Entry 8ZJF (electron microscopy, 2.70 A resolution); this record covers chains B and A.

Chain B:
Name: Integrin beta-7
From: Homo sapiens
Reference sequence: P26010 (ITB7_HUMAN); residues 2-798 here = UniProt positions 2-798
Chain sequence (826 residues; numbered 2 to 827; the number before each row is that of its first residue):
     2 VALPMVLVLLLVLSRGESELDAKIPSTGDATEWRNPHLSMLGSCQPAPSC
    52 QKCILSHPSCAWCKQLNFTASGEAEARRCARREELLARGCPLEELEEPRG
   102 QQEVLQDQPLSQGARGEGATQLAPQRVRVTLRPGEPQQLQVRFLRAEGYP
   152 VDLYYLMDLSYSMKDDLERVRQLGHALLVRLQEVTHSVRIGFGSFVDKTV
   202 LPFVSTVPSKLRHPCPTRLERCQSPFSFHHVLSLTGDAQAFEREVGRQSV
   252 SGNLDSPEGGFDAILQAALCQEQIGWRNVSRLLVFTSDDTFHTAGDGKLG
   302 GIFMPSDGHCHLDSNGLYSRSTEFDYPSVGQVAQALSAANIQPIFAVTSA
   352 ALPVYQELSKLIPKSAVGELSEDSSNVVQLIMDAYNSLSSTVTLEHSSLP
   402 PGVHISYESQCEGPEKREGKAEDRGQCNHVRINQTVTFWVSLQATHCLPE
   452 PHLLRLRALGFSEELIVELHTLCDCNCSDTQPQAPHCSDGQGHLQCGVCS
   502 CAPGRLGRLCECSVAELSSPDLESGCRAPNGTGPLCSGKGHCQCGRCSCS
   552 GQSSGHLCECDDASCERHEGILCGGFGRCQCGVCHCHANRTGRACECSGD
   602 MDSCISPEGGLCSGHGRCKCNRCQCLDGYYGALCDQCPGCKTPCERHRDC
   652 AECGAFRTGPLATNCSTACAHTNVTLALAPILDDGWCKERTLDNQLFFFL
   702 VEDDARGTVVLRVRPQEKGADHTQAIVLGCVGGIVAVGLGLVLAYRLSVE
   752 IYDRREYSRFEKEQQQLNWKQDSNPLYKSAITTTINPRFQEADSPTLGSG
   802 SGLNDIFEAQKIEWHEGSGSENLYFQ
Unresolved in the structure: 2-43, 528-533, 560-827
Sequence notes: expression tag (799-827)
Cystine bridges: Cys45-Cys61, Cys54-Cys80, Cys64-Cys91, Cys216-Cys223, Cys271-Cys311, Cys412-Cys428, Cys448-Cys474, Cys488-Cys500, Cys527-Cys543, Cys537-Cys548, Cys550-Cys559
Ion coordination: Mg2+ near Ser161 (its only coordinating residue here); Ca2+ site 1: Ser163, Asp166, Asp167, Glu373; Ca2+ site 2: Asp198, Asp256, Pro258
Swiss-Prot annotation at these positions:
  - binding site (Mg(2+)): Ser161, Ser163, Glu259
  - binding site (Ca(2+)): Ser163, Asp166, Asp167, Asp198, Asn254, Asp256, Pro258, Glu259, Asp289, Glu373
  - modified residue: Tyr778 (Phosphotyrosine)
  - glycosylation (N-linked (GlcNAc...) asparagine): Asn68, Asn279, Asn434, Asn477, Asn531, Asn590, Asn665, Asn674

Chain A:
Name: Integrin alpha-E
From: Homo sapiens
Reference sequence: P38570 (ITAE_HUMAN); residue numbers follow UniProt; this construct covers 2-1179
Chain sequence (1198 residues; numbered 2 to 1199; the number before each row is that of its first residue):
     2 WLFHTLLCIASLALLAAFNVDVARPWLTPKGGAPFVLSSLLHQDPSTNQT
    52 WLLVTSPRTKRTPGPLHRCSLVQDEILCHPVEHVPIPKGRHRGVTVVRSH
   102 HGVLICIQVLVRRPHSLSSELTGTCSLLGPDLRPQAQANFFDLENLLDPD
   152 ARVDTGDCYSNKEGGGEDDVNTARQRRALEKEEEEDKEEEEDEEEEEAGT
   202 EIAIILDGSGSIDPPDFQRAKDFISNMMRNFYEKCFECNFALVQYGGVIQ
   252 TEFDLRDSQDVMASLARVQNITQVGSVTKTASAMQHVLDSIFTSSHGSRR
   302 KASKVMVVLTDGGIFEDPLNLTTVINSPKMQGVERFAIGVGEEFKSARTA
   352 RELNLIASDPDETHAFKVTNYMALDGLLSKLRYNIISMEGTVGDALHYQL
   402 AQIGFSAQILDERQVLLGAVGAFDWSGGALLYDTRSRRGRFLNQTAAAAA
   452 DAEAAQYSYLGYAVAVLHKTCSLSYIAGAPRYKHHGAVFELQKEGREASF
   502 LPVLEGEQMGSYFGSELCPVDIDMDGSTDFLLVAAPFYHVHGEEGRVYVY
   552 RLSEQDGSFSLARILSGHPGFTNARFGFAMAAMGDLSQDKLTDVAIGAPL
   602 EGFGADDGASFGSVYIYNGHWDGLSASPSQRIRASTVAPGLQYFGMSMAG
   652 GFDISGDGLADITVGTLGQAVVFRSRPVVRLKVSMAFTPSALPIGFNGVV
   702 NVRLCFEISSVTTASESGLREALLNFTLDVDVGKQRRRLQCSDVRSCLGC
   752 LREWSSGSQLCEDLLLMPTEGELCEEDCFSNASVKVSYQLQTPEGQTDHP
   802 QPILDRYTEPFAIFQLPYEKACKNKLFCVAELQLATTVSQQELVVGLTKE
   852 LTLNINLTNSGEDSYMTSMALNYPRNLQLKRMQKPPSPNIQCDDPQPVAS
   902 VLIMNCRIGHPVLKRSSAHVSVVWQLEENAFPNRTADITVTVTNSNERRS
   952 LANETHTLQFRHGFVAVLSKPSIMYVNTGQGLSHHKEFLFHVHGENLFGA
  1002 EYQLQICVPTKLRGLQVVAVKKLTRTQASTVCTWSQERACAYSSVQHVEE
  1052 WHSVSCVIASDKENVTVAAEISWDHSEELLKDVTELQILGEISFNKSLYE
  1102 GLNAENHRTKITVVFLKDEKYHSLPIIIKGSVGGLLVLIVILVILFKCGF
  1152 FKRKYQQLNLESIRKAQLKSENLLEEENLELEVLFQGPGSDYKDDDDK
Unresolved in the structure: 2-18, 159-195, 965-1199
Sequence notes: expression tag (1180-1199)
Cystine bridges: Cys70-Cys79, Cys107-Cys126, Cys236-Cys239, Cys706-Cys762, Cys742-Cys748, Cys775-Cys779, Cys823-Cys829, Cys893-Cys907
Glycans and other covalent adducts: glycan linked to Asn444
Swiss-Prot annotation at these positions:
  - motif: Gly1150 to Arg1154 (GFFKR motif)
  - binding site (Ca(2+)): Asp522, Asp524, Asp526, Asp530, Asp586, Ser588, Asp590, Asp594, Asp654, Ser656, Asp658, Asp662
  - glycosylation (N-linked (GlcNAc...) asparagine): Asn49, Asn271, Asn321, Asn444, Asn726, Asn782, Asn857, Asn934, Asn954, Asn1065, Asn1096

Chain B / chain A interface:
Residue-residue contacts (91; chain B residue first):
  Val201(B) - Arg91(A)
  Leu202(B) - Leu111(A)  hydrophobic
  Leu202(B) - Ser120(A)
  Pro203(B) - Trp426(A)  hydrophobic
  Thr207(B) - Arg113(A)  hydrogen bond
  Thr207(B) - Glu196(A)
  Val208(B) - Arg113(A)
  Val208(B) - Leu118(A)
  Pro209(B) - Glu196(A)
  Pro209(B) - Glu198(A)
  Ser210(B) - Leu118(A)
  Ser210(B) - Glu198(A)
  Ser210(B) - Phe237(A)
  Lys211(B) - Phe237(A)
  Arg213(B) - Glu198(A)  salt bridge
  Arg213(B) - Gln260(A)  hydrogen bond
  Arg213(B) - Arg300(A)
  His214(B) - Phe237(A)
  Cys216(B) - Phe237(A)
  Arg219(B) - Tyr233(A)
  Arg219(B) - Phe237(A)  hydrogen bond (side chain-backbone)
  Arg219(B) - Cys239(A)  hydrogen bond (side chain-backbone)
  Arg219(B) - Asn240(A)  hydrogen bond
  Arg219(B) - Ser259(A)  hydrogen bond (side chain-backbone)
  Arg219(B) - Gln260(A)
  Arg219(B) - Val262(A)
  Leu220(B) - Arg230(A)
  Leu220(B) - Tyr233(A)  hydrophobic
  Leu220(B) - Glu234(A)
  Leu220(B) - Val262(A)  hydrophobic
  Leu220(B) - Met263(A)
  Glu221(B) - Met263(A)
  Arg222(B) - Met263(A)
  Leu255(B) - Leu401(A)  hydrophobic
  Asp256(B) - Trp426(A)
  Asp256(B) - Tyr458(A)
  Ser257(B) - Tyr458(A)  hydrogen bond (backbone-side chain)
  Pro258(B) - Tyr458(A)
  Pro258(B) - Arg482(A)
  Phe292(B) - Arg482(A)
  Phe292(B) - Met510(A)  hydrophobic
  His293(B) - Tyr460(A)
  Thr294(B) - Tyr513(A)
  Ala295(B) - Phe538(A)  hydrophobic
  Ala295(B) - Arg576(A)
  Gly296(B) - Tyr463(A)  hydrogen bond (backbone-side chain)
  Gly296(B) - Tyr513(A)  hydrogen bond (backbone-side chain)
  Gly296(B) - Phe538(A)
  Asp297(B) - Tyr460(A)
  Asp297(B) - Arg482(A)  salt bridge
  Asp297(B) - Tyr513(A)  hydrogen bond
  Lys299(B) - Phe406(A)
  Lys299(B) - Tyr463(A)
  Leu300(B) - Gln403(A)  hydrogen bond (backbone-side chain)
  Leu300(B) - Phe406(A)  hydrophobic
  Leu300(B) - Trp426(A)
  Leu300(B) - Tyr460(A)  hydrophobic
  Gly301(B) - Arg91(A)  hydrogen bond (backbone-side chain)
  Gly302(B) - His92(A)  hydrogen bond (backbone-side chain)
  Gly302(B) - Arg93(A)  hydrogen bond (backbone-backbone)
  Ile303(B) - Arg91(A)
  Phe304(B) - Leu38(A)  hydrophobic
  Phe304(B) - His92(A)
  Phe304(B) - Leu668(A)  hydrophobic
  Met305(B) - Tyr644(A)
  Met305(B) - Leu668(A)  hydrophobic
  Pro306(B) - Arg576(A)
  Pro306(B) - Tyr644(A)  hydrophobic
  Asp308(B) - Phe604(A)
  Ser329(B) - Glu544(A)  hydrogen bond
  Val330(B) - Met510(A)  hydrophobic
  Val330(B) - Gly511(A)
  Gly331(B) - His540(A)
  Gly331(B) - Gly543(A)
  Gln332(B) - Glu544(A)
  Ala334(B) - His540(A)
  Gln335(B) - His542(A)
  Gln335(B) - Gly543(A)
  Gln335(B) - Thr573(A)  hydrogen bond
  Gln335(B) - Asn574(A)  hydrogen bond
  Val355(B) - His485(A)
  Val355(B) - Met510(A)
  Glu358(B) - His485(A)
  Glu358(B) - His486(A)  salt bridge
  Glu358(B) - Met510(A)
  Leu359(B) - Met510(A)  hydrophobic
  Leu362(B) - Gln509(A)
  Leu362(B) - Met510(A)
  Ser538(B) - Lys881(A)
  Gly539(B) - Gln879(A)
  Gly539(B) - Lys881(A)
Interface residues without a listed pair, chain B (50 interface residues in all): Ser206, Pro217, Thr291, Thr323
Interface residues without a listed pair, chain A (59 interface residues in all): Phe36, Gly94, Ser119, Leu122, Glu238, Leu266, Val421, Lys484, Leu601, Met647, Leu880

Summary:
50 residues of chain B and 59 residues of chain A are in contact; the contacts include 17 hydrogen bonds and 3
salt bridges. Polar pairs include Arg213(B)-Glu198(A), Asp297(B)-Arg482(A) and Glu358(B)-His486(A).
Chain B is Integrin beta-7 and chain A is Integrin alpha-E, both from Homo sapiens; the structure, Cryo-EM
structure of human integrin alpha-E beta-7, was determined by electron microscopy.
